PDB entry 4Z9C | X-ray diffraction, 2.35 A resolution | chains A and B of the 6 polymer chains in the assembly

[Chain A]
Molecule: Pertussis toxin-like subunit ArtA
From: Escherichia coli
Notes: EC 2.4.2.30
Reference sequence: A0A0B1KWV6 (A0A0B1KWV6_ECOLX); residues -14 to 226 here correspond to UniProt positions 1-241 (UniProt number = residue number + 15)
Sequence (241 residues; row label = number of the first residue in the row; numbers below 1 keep their minus sign (Met-14 is residue -14)):
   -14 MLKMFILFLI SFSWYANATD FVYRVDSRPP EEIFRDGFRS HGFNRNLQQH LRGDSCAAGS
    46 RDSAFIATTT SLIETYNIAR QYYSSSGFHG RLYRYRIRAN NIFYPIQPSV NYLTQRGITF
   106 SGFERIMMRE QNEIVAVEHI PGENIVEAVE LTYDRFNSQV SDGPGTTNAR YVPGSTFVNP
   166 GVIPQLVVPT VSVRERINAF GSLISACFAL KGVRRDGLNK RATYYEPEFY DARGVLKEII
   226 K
Not modelled in the structure: -14 to 3
Disulfides: Cys41-Cys192
What the authors report for this chain:
  - mutagenesis - I111Y, Q116D/E118D: abolished catalytic activity
  - catalytic residues: Glu118 (proposed by the authors, not directly observed)
  - mutagenesis - Y67F, S70W: decreased catalytic activity
  - catalytic residues: His35 (citing earlier work)
  - mutagenesis - Y67A: abolished catalytic activity on HsGalphai3

[Chain B]
Molecule: Subtilase cytotoxin subunit B-like protein
From: Escherichia coli
Reference sequence: A0A0B1KTJ4 (A0A0B1KTJ4_ECOLX); residues 1-117 here correspond to UniProt positions 25-141 (UniProt number = residue number + 24)
Sequence (127 residues; each row starts with the number of its first residue; numbers below 1 keep their minus sign (Met-1 is residue -1)):
    -1 MADYDKYFSN VQINNLSYGV YTSGGKESQF FCIGIKRDNV TLPIHNMCKV DVFGSHKQGF
    59 DAMMEMAKYY YATGESIRVY YKENVWSDSE FKKAFSTNEL ISLSTCSSSD YCMGPQKDTL
   119 EHHHHHH
Not modelled in the structure: -1, 115-125
Construct notes: expression tag (-1 to 0, 118-125)
Disulfides: Cys30-Cys46, Cys104-Cys110

[Chain A / chain B interface]
Pairs across the interface (24):
  Ile58(A) with Gln10(B); Ser74(B)
  Tyr61(A) with Asp36(B); Asn37(B)
  Asn62(A) with Lys34(B), hydrogen bond; Gly72(B)
  Arg65(A) with Lys34(B); Asp36(B), salt bridge
  Glu115(A) with Tyr67(B); Thr71(B)
  Gln144(A) with Thr39(B), hydrogen bond; His43(B)
  Val145(A) with Asn37(B), hydrogen bond (backbone-backbone)
  Asp147(A) with Asn37(B)
  Ser187(A) with Tyr69(B); Ala70(B); Thr71(B); Gly72(B)
  Leu188(A) with Ala70(B), hydrogen bond (backbone-backbone)
  Glu223(A) with Glu63(B); Lys66(B), hydrogen bond (backbone-side chain)
  Ile224(A) with Lys66(B); Tyr67(B), hydrophobic; Ala70(B), hydrophobic
Other interface residues (no listed pair), chain A (14 interface residues in all): Ser143, Ser146
Other interface residues (no listed pair), chain B (17 interface residues in all): Asn12, Val38, Glu73
Interface features reported in the paper:
  - interface residues, chain A: Ile58(A)

[In short]
The interface between chain A and chain B involves 14 residues on one side and 17 on the other; the contacts
include 5 hydrogen bonds and 1 salt bridge. Among the polar pairs are Arg65(A)-Asp36(B), Asn62(A)-Lys34(B) and
Gln144(A)-Thr39(B). From the paper: catalytic residues Glu118(A) and His35(A); I111Y and Q116D/E118D of chain
A abolish catalytic activity; 5 substitutions were tested in all.
Chain A is Pertussis toxin-like subunit ArtA and chain B is Subtilase cytotoxin subunit B-like protein, both
from Escherichia coli; the structure, EcPltAB Oxidized, was determined by X-ray diffraction together with 4Z9D
from the same study.
